PDB entry 7UEB | electron microscopy, 3.08 A resolution | chains B and U of the 14 polymer chains in the assembly

== Chain B ==
Protein: Photosystem P840 reaction center iron-sulfur protein
From: Chlorobaculum tepidum TLS
UniProtKB: Q8KAY1 (Q8KAY1_CHLTE); residue numbers follow UniProt; this construct covers 1-231
Amino-acid sequence (231 residues; numbered 1 to 231; the number before each row is that of its first residue):
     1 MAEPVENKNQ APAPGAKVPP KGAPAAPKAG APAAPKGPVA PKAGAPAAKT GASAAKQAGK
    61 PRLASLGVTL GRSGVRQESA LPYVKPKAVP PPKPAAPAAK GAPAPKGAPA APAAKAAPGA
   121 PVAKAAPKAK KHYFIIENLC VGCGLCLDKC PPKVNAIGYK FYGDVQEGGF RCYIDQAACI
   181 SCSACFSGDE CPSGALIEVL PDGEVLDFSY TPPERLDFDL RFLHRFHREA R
Unresolved in the structure: 1-2, 17-129, 230-231
Bound ions: 4Fe-4S cluster Fe site 1: Cys140, Cys143, Cys146, Cys172, Cys191; 4Fe-4S cluster Fe site 2: Cys150, Cys179, Cys182, Cys185
Small-molecule neighbours:
  - bacteriochlorophyll a (BCL): Phe222, Arg225, Phe226, His227, Arg228
  - 4Fe-4S cluster (SF4), molecule 1: Tyr133, Lys149, Cys150, Pro151, Val154, Ala156, Ile157, Ile174, Cys179, Ile180, Ser181, Cys182, Ser183, Ala184, Cys185
  - 4Fe-4S cluster (SF4), molecule 2: Ile135, Cys140, Val141, Gly142, Cys143, Gly144, Leu145, Cys146, Leu147, Cys172, Glu190, Cys191, Pro192, Ser193, Leu196

== Chain U ==
Protein: Bacteriochlorophyll a protein
From: Chlorobaculum tepidum TLS
UniProtKB: Q46393 (BCPA_CHLTE); numbering as in UniProt (aligned over 1-366)
Amino-acid sequence (366 residues; numbered 1 to 366; the number before each row is that of its first residue):
     1 MALFGSNDVT TAHSDYEIVL EGGSSSWGKV KARAKVNAPP ASPLLPADCD VKLNVKPLDP
    61 AKGFVRISAV FESIVDSTKN KLTIEADIAN ETKERRISVG EGMVSVGDFS HTFSFEGSVV
   121 NLFYYRSDAV RRNVPNPIYM QGRQFHDILM KVPLDNNDLI DTWEGTVKAI GSTGAFNDWI
   181 RDFWFIGPAF TALNEGGQRI SRIEVNGLNT ESGPKGPVGV SRWRFSHGGS GMVDSISRWA
   241 ELFPSDKLNR PAQVEAGFRS DSQGIEVKVD GEFPGVSVDA GGGLRRILNH PLIPLVHHGM
   301 VGKFNNFNVD AQLKVVLPKG YKIRYAAPQY RSQNLEEYRW SGGAYARWVE HVCKGGVGQF
   361 EILYAQ
Unresolved in the structure: 1-3
Bound ions: bacteriochlorophyll a Mg site 1 near Tyr124 (its only coordinating residue here); bacteriochlorophyll a Mg site 2 near Leu242 (its only coordinating residue here)
Small-molecule neighbours:
  - bacteriochlorophyll a (BCL), molecule 1: Ala12, Ser14, Tyr16, Ala34, Val36, Ala38, Pro39, Pro40, Ala41, Ser42, Trp184, Phe185, Ile186, Ala189, Phe258, Ser260, Ile265, Val267, His298, Val301, Gly302, Phe304, Asn305, Phe307, Cys353
  - bacteriochlorophyll a (BCL), molecule 2: Tyr16, Glu17, Ile18, Val30, Lys31, Ala32, Cys49, Val51, Ala256, Gly257, Phe258, Val267, Val269, Ile287, Leu288, Asn289, His290, Pro291, Pro294, Leu295, His298, Leu313, Tyr345, Trp348, Val349, Val352, Cys353, Phe360, Ile362
  - bacteriochlorophyll a (BCL), molecule 3: Val30, Val51, Leu53, Val55, Val65, Ile67, Phe71, Ile88, Asp234, Ser235, Arg238, Glu241, Leu242, Phe243, Pro244, Ser245, Leu248, Ala252, Val254, Ala256, Val269, Phe273, Pro274, Gly275, Leu288, Pro291
  - bacteriochlorophyll a (BCL), molecule 4: Ala41, Ser42, Leu82, Phe185, Ile186, Pro188, Ala189, Thr191, Ala192, Leu193, Gln198, Asp234, Ile293, Pro294, His297, His298, Met300, Val301
  - bacteriochlorophyll a (BCL), molecule 5: Ser42, Pro43, Leu44, Ala47, Asp48, Cys49, Phe71, Glu72, Ser73, Val75, Asn80, Lys81, Leu82, Ile84, Val104, Val106, Phe113, Phe115, Ile148, Met150, Phe183, Trp184, Ile186, Phe258
  - bacteriochlorophyll a (BCL), molecule 6: Leu53, Val55, Ile67, Ala69, Phe71, Ile84, Ala86, Ile88, Arg96, Ile97, Ser98, Phe115, Gly117, Ser118, Val119, Gln144, His146, Ile148, Trp184, Ile200, Trp223, Phe225, His227, Ser235, Trp239, Leu242, Ala252, Gln253, Val254, Phe273
  - bacteriochlorophyll a (BCL), molecule 7: Val104, Val106, Phe109, His111, Phe113, Met150, Val152, Leu154, Asp158, Leu159, Thr162, Trp163, Thr166, Phe176, Ile180, Phe183, Trp184, Ile203, Val205, Leu208, Gly219, Ser221, Trp223
  - bacteriochlorophyll a (BCL), molecule 8: Leu122, Phe123, Tyr124, Tyr125, Arg126, Ser127, Arg143, Phe145
  - bacteriochlorophyll a (BCL), molecule 9: Tyr125, Ser127, Ala129, Val130, Asn133
  - bacteriochlorophyll a (BCL), molecule 10: Tyr125, Val130, Val134, Pro137, Ile138, Tyr139, Met140, Gln141
  - bacteriochlorophyll a (BCL), molecule 11: Asp161, Thr162, Gly165, Thr166, Lys168, Ala169, Ser172, Thr173, Phe176, Trp179, Ile180, Phe183
From the paper describing this entry:
  - binding site for 1,2-distearoyl-monogalactosyl-diglyceride: His13, Lys35

== How chain B and chain U interact ==
Contacting residue pairs (44; chain B residue first):
  Glu214(B) with Ile74(U); Ser77(U); Lys79(U)
  Arg215(B) with Asp48(U), salt bridge; Ile74(U); Arg259(U), hydrogen bond (side chain-backbone); Ser260(U), hydrogen bond (side chain-backbone); Asp261(U), salt bridge
  Leu216(B) with Asp48(U), hydrogen bond (backbone-side chain); Asp50(U); Glu72(U); Ile74(U); Arg259(U)
  Asp217(B) with Arg259(U), salt bridge
  Phe218(B) with Gly257(U); Phe258(U); Arg259(U); Glu266(U); Lys268(U)
  Leu220(B) with Ala34(U); Lys35(U); Val267(U)
  Arg221(B) with Arg33(U), hydrogen bond (backbone-side chain)
  Phe222(B) with His13(U); Asp15(U); Arg33(U); Lys35(U)
  Leu223(B) with Asp15(U); Glu17(U); Lys31(U); Ala32(U); Arg33(U)
  His224(B) with Asp15(U); Tyr16(U), hydrogen bond (side chain-backbone); Glu17(U); Gln312(U); Lys314(U); Arg339(U)
  Arg225(B) with Ser14(U), hydrogen bond (side chain-backbone); Asp15(U), salt bridge; Asp310(U), salt bridge; Gln312(U)
  Phe226(B) with His13(U); Asp310(U)
Also at the interface, not in a pair above, chain B (14 interface residues in all): Pro213, Glu229
Also at the interface, not in a pair above, chain U (31 interface residues in all): Pro46, Cys49, Ala311

== Summary ==
Chain B and chain U form an interface of 14 and 31 residues respectively, with 6 hydrogen bonds and 5 salt
bridges. Among the polar pairs are Arg215(B)-Asp48(U), Arg215(B)-Asp261(U) and Asp217(B)-Arg259(U). Bound to
chain B: bacteriochlorophyll a and 4Fe-4S cluster. The paper reports a binding site for
1,2-distearoyl-monogalactosyl-diglyceride at His13(U) and Lys35(U).
Chain B is Photosystem P840 reaction center iron-sulfur protein and chain U is Bacteriochlorophyll a protein,
both from Chlorobaculum tepidum TLS; the structure, Photosynthetic assembly of Chlorobaculum tepidum
(RC-FMO2), was determined by electron microscopy together with 7UEA from the same study.
